PDB entry 1V29 | X-ray diffraction, 2.60 A resolution | chains A and B

[Chain A]
Molecule: nitrile hydratase a chain
From: Bacillus smithii
Notes: EC 4.2.1.84
Sequence (220 residues; numbered 1 to 220; the number before each row is that of its first residue):
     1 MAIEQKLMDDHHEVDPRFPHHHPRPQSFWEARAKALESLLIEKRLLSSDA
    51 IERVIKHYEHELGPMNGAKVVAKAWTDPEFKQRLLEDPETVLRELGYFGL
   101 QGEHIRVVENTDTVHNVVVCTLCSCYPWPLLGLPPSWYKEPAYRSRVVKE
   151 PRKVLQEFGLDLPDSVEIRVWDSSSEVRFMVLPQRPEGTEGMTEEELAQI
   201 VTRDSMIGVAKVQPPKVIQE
Disordered / not traced: 1-14, 218-220
Ion coordination: Co2+: Cys120, Cys123, Ser124, Cys125

[Chain B]
Molecule: nitrile hydratase b chain
From: Bacillus smithii
Notes: EC 4.2.1.84
Sequence (229 residues; row label = number of the first residue in the row):
     1 MNGIHDVGGMDGFGKIMYVKEEEDTYFKHDWERLTFGLVAGCMAQGLGMK
    51 AFDEFRIGIEKMRPVDYLTSSYYGHWIATVAYNLLETGVLDEKELEDRTQ
   101 AFMEKPDTKIQRWENPKLVKVVEKALLEGLSPVREVSSFPRFEVGERIKT
   151 RNIHPTGHTRFPRYVRDKYGVIEEVYGAHVFPDDAAHRKGENPQYLYRVR
   201 FDAEELWGVKQNDSVYIDLWEGYLEPVSH

[How chain A and chain B interact]
Residue-residue contacts - 193 pairs, chain A then chain B:
  Pro19(A) - Arg63(B)  hydrogen bond (backbone-side chain)
  His20(A) - Arg63(B)
  His20(A) - Val65(B)
  His22(A) - Arg63(B)  hydrogen bond (backbone-side chain)
  Pro23(A) - Arg63(B)
  Pro23(A) - Val65(B)
  Pro23(A) - Asp66(B)
  Pro23(A) - Thr69(B)
  Arg24(A) - Arg63(B)
  Arg24(A) - Asp66(B)  salt bridge
  Gln26(A) - Thr69(B)
  Gln26(A) - Ser70(B)
  Gln26(A) - Ser71(B)  hydrogen bond
  Ser27(A) - Met103(B)
  Phe28(A) - Thr99(B)
  Phe28(A) - Met103(B)
  Trp29(A) - Asp66(B)
  Trp29(A) - Ser70(B)
  Trp29(A) - Gly74(B)
  Trp29(A) - Ile77(B)  hydrophobic
  Trp29(A) - Ala78(B)  hydrophobic
  Glu30(A) - Trp31(B)
  Ala31(A) - Thr99(B)
  Ala31(A) - Phe102(B)
  Ala31(A) - Met103(B)  hydrophobic
  Arg32(A) - Ile77(B)
  Arg32(A) - Leu95(B)
  Arg32(A) - Glu96(B)  salt bridge
  Arg32(A) - Thr99(B)  hydrogen bond
  Ala33(A) - Leu34(B)
  Ala33(A) - Leu38(B)
  Ala33(A) - Ile77(B)  hydrophobic
  Lys34(A) - Phe102(B)
  Lys34(A) - Pro106(B)  hydrogen bond (side chain-backbone)
  Ala35(A) - Arg98(B)
  Ala35(A) - Thr99(B)
  Ala35(A) - Phe102(B)
  Leu36(A) - Leu38(B)  hydrophobic
  Leu36(A) - Leu90(B)  hydrophobic
  Leu36(A) - Leu95(B)  hydrophobic
  Glu37(A) - Leu34(B)
  Ser38(A) - Arg98(B)  hydrogen bond
  Ser38(A) - Phe102(B)
  Ser38(A) - Ile110(B)
  Leu39(A) - Glu94(B)
  Leu39(A) - Leu95(B)  hydrophobic
  Leu39(A) - Arg98(B)
  Leu40(A) - Cys42(B)  hydrophobic
  Ile41(A) - Gln111(B)
  Glu42(A) - Arg98(B)  salt bridge
  Lys43(A) - Leu90(B)
  Lys43(A) - Glu94(B)  salt bridge
  Arg44(A) - Gln111(B)  hydrogen bond
  Arg44(A) - Trp113(B)
  Leu45(A) - Gln45(B)
  Leu45(A) - Val89(B)  hydrophobic
  Leu45(A) - Leu118(B)
  Leu46(A) - Gly41(B)
  Leu46(A) - Trp113(B)
  Leu46(A) - Leu118(B)  hydrophobic
  Ser47(A) - Trp113(B)
  Ser47(A) - Glu114(B)
  Ser47(A) - Asn115(B)  hydrogen bond
  Ser47(A) - Leu118(B)
  Ser48(A) - Arg112(B)
  Ser48(A) - Trp113(B)  hydrogen bond (backbone-backbone)
  Asp49(A) - Glu114(B)
  Asp49(A) - Asn115(B)  hydrogen bond (side chain-backbone)
  Asp49(A) - Pro116(B)
  Asp49(A) - Val119(B)
  Ala50(A) - Val119(B)
  Ile51(A) - Gly37(B)
  Ile51(A) - Leu38(B)  hydrophobic
  Glu52(A) - Arg112(B)  salt bridge
  Arg53(A) - Glu123(B)  salt bridge
  Val54(A) - Phe36(B)  hydrophobic
  Val54(A) - Ala40(B)  hydrophobic
  Val54(A) - Val122(B)  hydrophobic
  Ile55(A) - Arg33(B)
  Tyr58(A) - Tyr26(B)
  Tyr58(A) - Phe36(B)  hydrophobic
  Tyr58(A) - Leu126(B)
  Glu59(A) - Phe27(B)
  Glu59(A) - Arg33(B)  salt bridge
  Phe98(A) - Leu127(B)
  Phe98(A) - Glu128(B)
  Gly99(A) - Leu126(B)
  Gly99(A) - Leu127(B)
  Leu100(A) - Met43(B)  hydrophobic
  Leu100(A) - Phe52(B)  hydrophobic
  Leu100(A) - Ala125(B)
  Leu100(A) - Leu126(B)  hydrogen bond (backbone-backbone)
  Leu100(A) - Gly129(B)
  Gln101(A) - Phe52(B)
  Glu103(A) - Gly129(B)
  Glu103(A) - Leu130(B)  hydrogen bond (side chain-backbone)
  Glu103(A) - Ser131(B)
  His104(A) - Ser131(B)  hydrogen bond
  His104(A) - Pro132(B)
  His104(A) - Val133(B)
  Arg106(A) - Glu174(B)  salt bridge
  Arg106(A) - Tyr176(B)
  Arg106(A) - Arg198(B)
  Thr121(A) - His5(B)
  Thr121(A) - Val7(B)
  Leu122(A) - His5(B)
  Leu122(A) - Asp6(B)
  Leu122(A) - Arg160(B)
  Cys123(A) - Arg56(B)
  Cys123(A) - Arg160(B)
  Ser124(A) - Tyr72(B)  hydrogen bond
  Cys125(A) - Arg56(B)
  Trp128(A) - Trp76(B)  hydrophobic
  Leu133(A) - Tyr26(B)
  Leu133(A) - Phe27(B)  hydrophobic
  Leu133(A) - Phe36(B)  hydrophobic
  Leu133(A) - Tyr73(B)
  Pro135(A) - Asp24(B)
  Ser136(A) - Val19(B)
  Ser136(A) - Asp24(B)  hydrogen bond
  Trp137(A) - Ile16(B)  hydrophobic
  Trp137(A) - Met17(B)
  Lys139(A) - Tyr72(B)
  Lys139(A) - Tyr73(B)
  Pro141(A) - Phe13(B)  hydrophobic
  Ala142(A) - Phe13(B)
  Ala142(A) - Gly14(B)
  Ala142(A) - Lys15(B)
  Tyr143(A) - Ile16(B)
  Arg144(A) - His5(B)  hydrogen bond (side chain-backbone)
  Arg144(A) - Val7(B)
  Arg144(A) - Tyr67(B)  hydrogen bond
  Ser145(A) - Val7(B)
  Ser145(A) - Gly8(B)
  Ser145(A) - Gly9(B)  hydrogen bond (backbone-backbone)
  Ser145(A) - Met10(B)  hydrogen bond (side chain-backbone)
  Ser145(A) - Phe13(B)
  Arg146(A) - Gly14(B)  hydrogen bond (side chain-backbone)
  Arg146(A) - Lys15(B)
  Arg146(A) - Ile16(B)
  Val148(A) - Gly9(B)
  Val148(A) - Tyr164(B)
  Val148(A) - Trp207(B)  hydrogen bond (backbone-side chain)
  Val148(A) - Val215(B)
  Lys149(A) - Gly9(B)  hydrogen bond (side chain-backbone)
  Lys149(A) - Asp11(B)  salt bridge
  Lys149(A) - Trp207(B)
  Pro151(A) - Asp213(B)
  Arg152(A) - Asn212(B)  hydrogen bond (side chain-backbone)
  Arg152(A) - Asp213(B)  salt bridge
  Glu157(A) - Lys15(B)  salt bridge
  Glu157(A) - Ile16(B)  hydrogen bond (side chain-backbone)
  Phe158(A) - Ile16(B)  hydrophobic
  Phe158(A) - Tyr18(B)  hydrophobic
  Asp164(A) - Asn212(B)  hydrogen bond (backbone-side chain)
  Ser165(A) - Asn212(B)
  Val166(A) - Asn212(B)
  Glu167(A) - Arg200(B)  salt bridge
  Glu167(A) - Asn212(B)
  Glu167(A) - Ser214(B)  hydrogen bond
  Ile168(A) - Asn212(B)  hydrogen bond (backbone-backbone)
  Ile168(A) - Asp213(B)
  Ile168(A) - Ser214(B)  hydrogen bond (backbone-backbone)
  Arg169(A) - Ser214(B)
  Arg169(A) - Tyr216(B)
  Val170(A) - Ser214(B)  hydrogen bond (backbone-backbone)
  Val170(A) - Val215(B)
  Val170(A) - Tyr216(B)  hydrogen bond (backbone-backbone)
  Trp171(A) - Arg198(B)
  Trp171(A) - Tyr216(B)
  Asp172(A) - Tyr164(B)  hydrogen bond
  Asp172(A) - Tyr216(B)  hydrogen bond (backbone-backbone)
  Asp172(A) - Ile217(B)
  Ser173(A) - Arg160(B)  hydrogen bond (backbone-side chain)
  Ser174(A) - Arg160(B)  hydrogen bond (backbone-side chain)
  Ser174(A) - Ile217(B)
  Ser174(A) - Asp218(B)  hydrogen bond (side chain-backbone)
  Ser174(A) - Trp220(B)
  Ser175(A) - Leu196(B)
  Ser175(A) - Asp218(B)  hydrogen bond
  Ser175(A) - Trp220(B)
  Glu176(A) - Arg56(B)  salt bridge
  Glu176(A) - Pro132(B)
  Val177(A) - Tyr176(B)  hydrophobic
  Val177(A) - Asp218(B)
  Arg178(A) - Arg56(B)
  Phe179(A) - Tyr176(B)
  Phe179(A) - Asp218(B)
  Thr202(A) - Glu21(B)
  Arg203(A) - Glu21(B)  hydrogen bond (backbone-side chain)
  Arg203(A) - Asp24(B)  salt bridge
  Asp204(A) - Tyr18(B)  hydrogen bond
  Asp204(A) - Glu21(B)
Other interface residues (no listed pair), chain A (91 interface residues in all): Pro25, His57, Pro64, Cys120, Gly132
Other interface residues (no listed pair), chain B (98 interface residues in all): Thr35, Leu47, Met62, Ala81, Leu84, Pro162, His179, Gln211

[In short]
91 residues of chain A face 98 of chain B across their interface; the contacts include 38 hydrogen bonds and
14 salt bridges. Among the polar pairs are Arg24(A)-Asp66(B), Arg32(A)-Glu96(B) and Glu42(A)-Arg98(B).
Cys120(A), Cys123(A), Ser124(A) and Cys125(A) coordinate Co2+.
Here chain A is nitrile hydratase a chain and chain B is nitrile hydratase b chain, both from Bacillus
smithii. Entry 1V29 (Crystal structure of Nitrile hydratase from a thermophile Bacillus smithii) was
determined by X-ray diffraction.
